6V44 - chains A and D of the 6 polymer chains in the assembly; structure by X-ray diffraction, 2.20 A resolution.

== Chain A ==
Molecule: Hemagglutinin HA1 chain
From: Influenza A virus (A/swine/Missouri/A01727926/2015(H4N6))
Reference sequence: A0A140D8S6 (A0A140D8S6_9INFA); residues 0-327 here correspond to UniProt positions 16-343 (UniProt number = residue number + 16)
Sequence (332 residues; each row starts with the number of its first residue; numbers below 1 keep their minus sign (Ala-4 is residue -4)):
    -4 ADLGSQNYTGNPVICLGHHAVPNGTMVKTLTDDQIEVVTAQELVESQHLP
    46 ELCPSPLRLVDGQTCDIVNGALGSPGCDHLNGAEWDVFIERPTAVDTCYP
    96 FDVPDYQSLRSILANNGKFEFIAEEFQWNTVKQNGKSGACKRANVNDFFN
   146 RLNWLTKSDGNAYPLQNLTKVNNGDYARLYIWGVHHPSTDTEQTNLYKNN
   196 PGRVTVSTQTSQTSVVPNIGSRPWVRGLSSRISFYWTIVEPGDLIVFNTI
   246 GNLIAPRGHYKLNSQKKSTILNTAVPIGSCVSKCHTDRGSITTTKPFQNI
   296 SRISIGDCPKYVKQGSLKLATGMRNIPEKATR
Unresolved in the structure: -4 to 2, 323-327
Construct notes: expression tag (-4 to -1)
Cystine bridges: Cys48-Cys275, Cys60-Cys72, Cys93-Cys135, Cys279-Cys303
Covalent attachments: glycan linked to Asn162; N-acetylglucosamine (NAG) linked to Asn294
Reported in the primary citation:
  - post-translational modification sites: Asn162, Asn294
  - binding site for N-acetylglucosamine: Trp219
  - specificity-determining residues: Leu223, Ser225 (citing earlier work)

== Chain D ==
Molecule: Hemagglutinin HA2 chain
From: Influenza A virus (A/swine/Missouri/A01727926/2015(H4N6))
Reference sequence: A0A140D8S6 (A0A140D8S6_9INFA); residues 1-174 here correspond to UniProt positions 344-517 (UniProt number = residue number + 343)
Sequence (186 residues; numbered 1 to 186; the number before each row is that of its first residue):
     1 GLFGAIAGFIENGWQGLIDGWYGFRHQNAEGTGTAADLKSTQTAIDQING
    51 KLNRLIEKTNEKYHQIEKEFEQVEGRIQDLEKYVEDTKIDLWSYNAELLV
   101 ALENQHTIDVTDSEMNKLFERVRRQLRENAEDKGNGCFEIFHQCDNNCIE
   151 SIRNGTYDHDIYRDEAINNRFQIQSGRSGRLVPRGS
Unresolved in the structure: 174-186
Construct notes: expression tag (175-186)
Cystine bridges: Cys144-Cys148

== Interface between chain A and chain D ==
Contacting residue pairs (9):
  Lys23(A) with Arg54(D)
  Thr24(A) with Arg54(D)
  Leu25(A) with Gly50(D); Lys51(D); Arg54(D), hydrogen bond (backbone-side chain)
  Thr26(A) with Gln47(D); Gly50(D); Lys51(D); His106(D)
Also at the interface, not in a pair above, chain D (7 interface residues in all): Asp46, Glu103

== Summary ==
4 residues of chain A face 7 of chain D across their interface, with 1 hydrogen bond. Its one hydrogen-bonded
contact is Leu25(A)-Arg54(D). Covalently linked N-acetylglucosamine: at Asn294(A). From the paper: a binding
site for N-acetylglucosamine at Trp219(A); specificity determinants Leu223(A) and Ser225(A).
Chain A is Hemagglutinin HA1 chain and chain D is Hemagglutinin HA2 chain, both from Influenza A virus
(A/swine/Missouri/A01727926/2015(H4N6)); the structure, The crystal structure of hemagglutinin from swine
influenza virus A/swine/Missouri/A01727926/2015, was determined by X-ray diffraction together with 6V46, 6V47,
6V48 and 6V49 from the same study.
